PDB entry 1F4R | X-ray diffraction, 2.40 A resolution | chains E and A of the 3 polymer chains in the assembly

Chain E:
Molecule: 13-nt DNA strand
Sequence (13 nucleotides; row label = number of the first residue in the row):
    14 GGCAATCATG TCA
Not modelled in the structure: 14

Chain A:
Molecule: 3-methyl-adenine DNA glycosylase
Source organism: Homo sapiens
Notes: EC 3.2.2.20
UniProt: P29372 (3MG_HUMAN); numbering as in UniProt (aligned over 80-298)
Sequence (219 residues; row label = number of the first residue in the row):
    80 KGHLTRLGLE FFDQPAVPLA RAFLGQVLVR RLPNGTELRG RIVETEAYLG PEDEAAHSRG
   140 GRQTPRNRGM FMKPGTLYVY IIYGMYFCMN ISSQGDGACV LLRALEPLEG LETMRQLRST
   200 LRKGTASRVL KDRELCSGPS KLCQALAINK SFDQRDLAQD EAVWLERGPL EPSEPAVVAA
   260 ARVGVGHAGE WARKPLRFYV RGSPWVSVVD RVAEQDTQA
Not modelled in the structure: 80-81, 200-207, 249-254, 295-298
Curated features (UniProtKB/Swiss-Prot):
  - modified residue: Ser-252 (Phosphoserine)
Metal / ion sites: Na+: Met-149, Ser-171, Ser-172, Gly-174, Ala-177
Reported in the primary citation:
  - binding site for the 13-nt DNA strand: Tyr-127, His-136
  - contacts within the chain: Glu-125/Tyr-127 (hydrogen bond)
  - catalytic residues: Glu-125
  - mutagenesis - E125A, E125Q: abolished growth in response to MMS
  - mutagenesis - E125A, E125Q: abolished catalytic activity
  - mutagenesis - Y127F, H136Q, Y159F, Y162A, M164A, Y165A, R182K: decreased growth in response to MMS
  - mutagenesis - H136Q: decreased catalytic activity
  - specificity-determining residues: Asn-169 (proposed by the authors, not directly observed)
  - mutagenesis - Y162A: decreased binding to  A-DNA
  - mutagenesis - Y162A: decreased binding to pyr-DNA

How chain E and chain A interact:
Contacting residue pairs - 10 pairs, chain E then chain A:
  DA18(E) / Met-164(A)  base contact
  DT19(E) / Tyr-162(A)  base contact
  DT19(E) / Gly-163(A)  sugar contact
  DT19(E) / Met-164(A)  sugar contact
  DC20(E) / Gly-163(A)  sugar contact
  DT22(E) / Arg-145(A)  hydrogen bond to the phosphate
  DT22(E) / Lys-229(A)  salt bridge to the phosphate
  DG23(E) / Thr-143(A)  hydrogen bond to the phosphate
  DG23(E) / Arg-145(A)  salt bridge to the phosphate
  DT24(E) / Arg-141(A)  salt bridge to the phosphate
Also at the interface, not in a pair above, chain E (7 interface residues in all): DA21
Also at the interface, not in a pair above, chain A (9 interface residues in all): Asn-146, Ile-160

In short:
Chain E and chain A form an interface of 7 and 9 residues respectively; the contacts include 2 hydrogen bonds
and 3 salt bridges. Polar pairs include DT22(E)/Arg-145(A), DG23(E)/Thr-143(A) and DT22(E)/Lys-229(A). From
the paper: the catalytic residue Glu-125(A); Y127F, H136Q and Y159F of chain A, among others, reduce growth in
response to MMS; 9 substitutions were tested in all.
Here chain E is a 13-nt DNA strand and chain A is 3-methyl-adenine DNA glycosylase (Homo sapiens). Entry 1F4R
(Crystal structure of the human aag DNA repair glycosylase complexed with 1,N6-ethenoadenine-DNA) was
determined by X-ray diffraction (same publication as 1EWN and 1F6O).
